Entry 4V1T (X-ray diffraction, 2.14 A resolution); this record covers chains A and B of the 4 polymer chains in the assembly.

[Chain A (and B)]
Molecule: LYND
Organism: Lyngbya aestuarii
Notes: chain B of this document is another copy of the same molecule, construct and numbering; everything in this record applies to it too
UniProtKB: A0YXD2 (A0YXD2_LYNSP); residue numbers follow UniProt; this construct covers 1-775
Chain sequence (775 residues; each row starts with the number of its first residue):
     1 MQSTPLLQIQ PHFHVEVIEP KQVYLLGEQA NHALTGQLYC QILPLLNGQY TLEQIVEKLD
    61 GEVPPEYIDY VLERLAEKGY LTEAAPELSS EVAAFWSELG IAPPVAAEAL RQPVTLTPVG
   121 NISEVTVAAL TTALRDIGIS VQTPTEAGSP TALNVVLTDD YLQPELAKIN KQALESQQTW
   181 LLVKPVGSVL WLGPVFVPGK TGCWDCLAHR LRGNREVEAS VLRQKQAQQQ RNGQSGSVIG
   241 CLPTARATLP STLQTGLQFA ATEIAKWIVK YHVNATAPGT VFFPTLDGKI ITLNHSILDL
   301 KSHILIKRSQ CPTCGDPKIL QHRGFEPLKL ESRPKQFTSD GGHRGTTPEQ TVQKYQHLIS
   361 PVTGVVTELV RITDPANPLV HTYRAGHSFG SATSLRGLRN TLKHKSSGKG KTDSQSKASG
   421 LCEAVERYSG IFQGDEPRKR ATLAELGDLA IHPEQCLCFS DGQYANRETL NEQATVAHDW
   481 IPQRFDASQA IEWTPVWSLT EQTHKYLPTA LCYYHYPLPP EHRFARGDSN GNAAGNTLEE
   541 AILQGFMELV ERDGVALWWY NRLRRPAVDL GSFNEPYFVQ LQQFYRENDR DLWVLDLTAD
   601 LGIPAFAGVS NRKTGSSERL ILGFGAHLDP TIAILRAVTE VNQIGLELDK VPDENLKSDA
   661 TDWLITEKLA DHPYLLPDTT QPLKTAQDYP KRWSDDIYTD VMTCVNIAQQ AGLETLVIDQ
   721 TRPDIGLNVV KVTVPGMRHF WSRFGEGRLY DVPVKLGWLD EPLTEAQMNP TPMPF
Not modelled in the structure: 1-5, 144-150, 230-239, 337-341 (chain B: 1-3, 227-239, 337-342)
Metal / ion sites: Zn2+: Cys203, Cys206, Cys311, Cys314; Mg2+ site 1: Glu423 (together with ADP, phosphate ion); Mg2+ site 2: Glu548 (together with ADP, phosphate ion); Mg2+ site 3: Glu640 (together with ADP, phosphate ion)
Ligand contacts: ADP (adenosine-5'-diphosphate): Arg344, Pro348, Thr351, Lys409, Gln415, Ala418, Ser419, Cys422, Glu423, Glu426, Ala533, Ala534, Gly535, Asn536, Glu540, Gln544, Glu548, Arg636, Glu640
From the paper describing this entry:
  - Mg2+ coordination: Glu423, Glu548, Glu640
  - binding site for ADP: Lys409, Arg636
  - binding site for phosphate ion: Arg427, Arg552
  - mutagenesis - K409E: decreased catalytic activity on PatE'
  - mutagenesis - K409A: decreased catalytic activity on 500 muM ATP
  - mutagenesis - R427E, R636A, R636E: decreased catalytic activity
  - mutagenesis - R636A, R636E: abolished binding to AMP
  - mutagenesis - R427E, R636E: abolished binding to ATP
  - mutagenesis - R427E: unchanged binding to AMP
  - mutagenesis - E423R: abolished catalytic activity
  - conformationally variable residues (order/disorder transition): Arg371 to Gln415
  - mutagenesis - Y67D: decreased binding to PATE

[Chain A / chain B interface]
Residue-residue contacts - 133 pairs, chain A then chain B:
  Pro11(A) with Arg246(B), hydrogen bond (backbone-side chain)
  His12(A) with Arg246(B)
  Phe13(A) with Arg246(B), hydrogen bond (backbone-side chain)
  His14(A) with Leu242(B); Arg246(B)
  Glu16(A) with Lys225(B), salt bridge; Leu242(B)
  Ile18(A) with Val221(B); Gln224(B); Lys225(B)
  Gln22(A) with Leu395(B)
  Tyr24(A) with Val221(B), hydrophobic; Gln224(B), hydrogen bond; Leu395(B); Leu398(B), hydrophobic
  Leu26(A) with Val217(B), hydrophobic; Leu242(B), hydrophobic; Thr244(B)
  Gly27(A) with Thr244(B), hydrogen bond (backbone-side chain)
  Glu28(A) with Lys184(B), salt bridge; Gly187(B); Ser188(B), hydrogen bond (side chain-backbone); Val189(B), hydrogen bond (side chain-backbone); Thr244(B), hydrogen bond (backbone-side chain)
  Gln29(A) with Ser188(B), hydrogen bond; Val189(B); Asn294(B), hydrogen bond; Ser296(B), hydrogen bond
  Asn31(A) with Val217(B)
  Ala33(A) with Leu395(B), hydrophobic
  Thr35(A) with Leu395(B)
  Glu91(A) with Arg246(B); Ala247(B); Thr248(B), hydrogen bond (backbone-backbone)
  Val92(A) with Thr248(B); Leu249(B), hydrophobic
  Ala94(A) with Arg246(B); Ala247(B)
  Phe95(A) with Ala247(B), hydrophobic; Leu249(B), hydrophobic
  Glu98(A) with Ser188(B), hydrogen bond; Ala247(B)
  Leu99(A) with Ser296(B)
  Asp136(A) with Pro250(B)
  Ile137(A) with Pro250(B), hydrophobic; Ser251(B)
  Lys184(A) with Glu28(B), salt bridge
  Gly187(A) with Glu28(B)
  Ser188(A) with Glu28(B), hydrogen bond (backbone-side chain); Gln29(B), hydrogen bond; Glu98(B), hydrogen bond
  Val189(A) with Glu28(B), hydrogen bond (backbone-side chain); Gln29(B)
  Val217(A) with Leu26(B), hydrophobic; Asn31(B)
  Val221(A) with Glu16(B); Tyr24(B), hydrophobic
  Gln224(A) with Ile18(B); Tyr24(B), hydrogen bond
  Lys225(A) with Glu16(B), salt bridge
  Gln228(A) with Ile18(B); Glu19(B); Pro20(B)
  Leu242(A) with Glu16(B); Leu26(B), hydrophobic
  Pro243(A) with His14(B)
  Thr244(A) with Leu26(B); Glu28(B)
  Ala245(A) with Glu28(B)
  Arg246(A) with Pro11(B), hydrogen bond (side chain-backbone); His12(B); Phe13(B), hydrogen bond (side chain-backbone); His14(B); Glu91(B); Ala94(B)
  Ala247(A) with Glu91(B); Ala94(B), hydrophobic; Phe95(B)
  Thr248(A) with Glu91(B), hydrogen bond (backbone-backbone); Val92(B)
  Leu249(A) with Val92(B), hydrophobic; Phe95(B), hydrophobic
  Pro250(A) with Asp136(B); Ile137(B), hydrophobic
  Ser251(A) with Ile137(B); Gln258(B); Thr262(B), hydrogen bond
  Thr252(A) with Phe95(B); Thr262(B)
  Gln254(A) with Gln258(B)
  Thr255(A) with Gln258(B); Phe259(B), hydrogen bond (side chain-backbone)
  Gln258(A) with Ser251(B); Gln254(B); Thr255(B)
  Phe259(A) with Thr255(B), hydrogen bond (backbone-side chain); Leu298(B), hydrophobic
  Thr262(A) with Ser251(B), hydrogen bond; Thr252(B)
  Glu263(A) with Leu298(B)
  Lys266(A) with His295(B), hydrogen bond (side chain-backbone); Ser296(B), hydrogen bond (side chain-backbone)
  Ile291(A) with Leu298(B), hydrophobic
  Leu293(A) with Leu300(B), hydrophobic
  Asn294(A) with Gln29(B), hydrogen bond
  His295(A) with Lys266(B), hydrogen bond (backbone-side chain)
  Ser296(A) with Gln29(B), hydrogen bond; Glu98(B), hydrogen bond; Leu99(B); Lys266(B), hydrogen bond (backbone-side chain)
  Ile297(A) with Pro284(B)
  Leu298(A) with Phe259(B), hydrophobic; Glu263(B); Leu286(B), hydrophobic; Ile291(B), hydrophobic
  Leu300(A) with Leu300(B), hydrophobic
  Gln336(A) with Pro378(B)
  Thr347(A) with Pro375(B), hydrogen bond (side chain-backbone); Ala376(B); Pro378(B)
  Glu349(A) with Arg371(B)
  Gln350(A) with Pro375(B); Ala376(B)
  Pro375(A) with Thr347(B), hydrogen bond (backbone-side chain); Gln353(B)
  Ala376(A) with Thr347(B); Gln350(B)
  Pro378(A) with Thr347(B)
  Leu395(A) with Gln22(B); Tyr24(B); Ala33(B), hydrophobic; Thr35(B)
  Asp413(A) with Glu349(B)
Also at the interface, not in a pair above, chain A (75 interface residues in all): Trp96, Ala261, Pro284, Leu286, Gln353, Asn377, Ser394, Leu398
Also at the interface, not in a pair above, chain B (76 interface residues in all): Gly27, Ser90, Trp96, Ala245, Ala261, Lys289, Leu293, Ile297, Thr346, Asp413

[In short]
75 residues of chain A and 76 residues of chain B are in contact; the contacts include 33 hydrogen bonds and 4
salt bridges. Among the polar pairs are Glu16(A)-Lys225(B), Glu28(A)-Lys184(B) and Pro11(A)-Arg246(B). The
paper reports a binding site for ADP at Lys409(A) and Arg636(A); R427E, R636A and R636E of chain A reduce
catalytic activity; 7 substitutions were tested in all.
Chain A and chain B are both LYND (Lyngbya aestuarii); the structure, Heterocyclase in complex with substrate
and Cofactor, was determined by X-ray diffraction, deposited together with 4V1U and 4V1V.
